Entry 7NYW (electron microscopy, 3.10 A resolution); this record covers chains A and B of the 14 polymer chains in the assembly.

== Chain A (and B) ==
Protein: Chromosome partition protein MukB
Organism: Photorhabdus thracensis
Notes: chain B of this document is another copy of the same molecule, construct and numbering; everything in this record applies to it too
Reference sequence: A0A0F7LRY2 (A0A0F7LRY2_9GAMM); residues 1-1482 here = UniProt positions 1-1482
Sequence (1482 residues; each row starts with the number of its first residue):
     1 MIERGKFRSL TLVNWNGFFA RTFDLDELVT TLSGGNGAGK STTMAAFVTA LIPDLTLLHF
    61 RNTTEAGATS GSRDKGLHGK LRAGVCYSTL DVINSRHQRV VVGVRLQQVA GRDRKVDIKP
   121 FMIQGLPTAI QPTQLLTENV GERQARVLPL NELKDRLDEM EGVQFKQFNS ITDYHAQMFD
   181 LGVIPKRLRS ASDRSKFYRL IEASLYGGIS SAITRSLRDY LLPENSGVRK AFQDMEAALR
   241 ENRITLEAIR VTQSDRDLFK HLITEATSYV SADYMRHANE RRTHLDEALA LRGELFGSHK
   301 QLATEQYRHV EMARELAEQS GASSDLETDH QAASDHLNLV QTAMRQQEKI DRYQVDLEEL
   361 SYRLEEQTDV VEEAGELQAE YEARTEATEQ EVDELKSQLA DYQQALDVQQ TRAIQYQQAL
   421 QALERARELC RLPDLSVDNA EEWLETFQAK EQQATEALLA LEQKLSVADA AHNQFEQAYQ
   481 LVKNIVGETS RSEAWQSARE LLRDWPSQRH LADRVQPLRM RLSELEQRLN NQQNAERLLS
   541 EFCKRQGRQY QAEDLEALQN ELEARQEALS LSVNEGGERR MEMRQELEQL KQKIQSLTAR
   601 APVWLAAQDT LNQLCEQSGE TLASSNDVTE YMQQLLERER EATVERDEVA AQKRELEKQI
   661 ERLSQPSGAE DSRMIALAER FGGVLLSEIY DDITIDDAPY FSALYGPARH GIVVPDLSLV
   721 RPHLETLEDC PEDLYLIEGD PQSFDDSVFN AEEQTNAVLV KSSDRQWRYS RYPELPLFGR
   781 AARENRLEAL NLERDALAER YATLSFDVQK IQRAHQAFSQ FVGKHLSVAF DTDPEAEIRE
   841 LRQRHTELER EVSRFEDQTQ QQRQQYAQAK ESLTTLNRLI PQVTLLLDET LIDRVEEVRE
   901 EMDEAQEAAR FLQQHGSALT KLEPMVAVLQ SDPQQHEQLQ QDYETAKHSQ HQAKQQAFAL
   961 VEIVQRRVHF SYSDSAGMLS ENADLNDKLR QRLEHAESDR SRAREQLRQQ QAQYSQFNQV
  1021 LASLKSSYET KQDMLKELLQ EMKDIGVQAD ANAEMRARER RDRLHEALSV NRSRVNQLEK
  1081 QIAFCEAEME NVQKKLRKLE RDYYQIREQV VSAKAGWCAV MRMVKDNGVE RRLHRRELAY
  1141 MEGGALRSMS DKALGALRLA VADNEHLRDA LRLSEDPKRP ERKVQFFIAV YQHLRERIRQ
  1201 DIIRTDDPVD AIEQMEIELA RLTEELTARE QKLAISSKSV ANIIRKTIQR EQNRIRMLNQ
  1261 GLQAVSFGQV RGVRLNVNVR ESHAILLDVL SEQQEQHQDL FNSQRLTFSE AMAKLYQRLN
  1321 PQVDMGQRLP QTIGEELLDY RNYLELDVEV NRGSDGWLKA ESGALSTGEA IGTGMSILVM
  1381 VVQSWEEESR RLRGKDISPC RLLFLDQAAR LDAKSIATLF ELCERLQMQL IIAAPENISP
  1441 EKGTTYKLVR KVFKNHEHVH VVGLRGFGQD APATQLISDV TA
Unresolved in the structure: 1, 307-1088, 1469-1482 (chain B: 1, 307-567, 664-786, 864-1088, 1469-1482)
Differences from the reference sequence: engineered mutation Q1407 (Glu in A0A0F7LRY2)
Ion coordination: Mg2+: S41 (together with ATP)
Residues lining bound ligands:
  - ATP (adenosine-5'-triphosphate), molecule 1: N16, G35, N36, G37, A38, G39, K40, S41, T42, G76, G79, K80, Q1407, R1450
  - ATP, molecule 2: Q1269, R1352, G1363, A1364, L1365, S1366, T1367, G1368, E1369
  - 4'-phosphopantetheine (PNS): L289, A290, G293
Reported in the primary citation:
  - binding site for DNA 80 b: Q1327, R1328
  - binding site for matS2 DNA 80 b, oligo FBA769: K1178
  - binding site for DNA 80 b: R1328
  - binding site for 4'-phosphopantetheine: R839
  - mutagenesis - E1407Q: decreased catalytic activity (citing earlier work)
  - mutagenesis - S1366R, D1406A: abolished growth

== Chain A / chain B interface ==
Residue-residue contacts (77; chain A residue first):
  G35(A) with D1412(B)
  N36(A) with G1268(B); G1368(B); R1410(B), hydrogen bond (side chain-backbone); L1411(B); D1412(B), hydrogen bond (side chain-backbone); S1415(B), hydrogen bond
  G37(A) with S1366(B); E1369(B)
  F60(A) with G1363(B)
  N62(A) with S1362(B), hydrogen bond (side chain-backbone); L1365(B), hydrogen bond (side chain-backbone); S1366(B), hydrogen bond (side chain-backbone); T1367(B), hydrogen bond; A1370(B)
  T63(A) with T1367(B), hydrogen bond
  T64(A) with G207(B)
  E65(A) with I209(B); S211(B), hydrogen bond
  A68(A) with S211(B)
  T69(A) with R215(B), hydrogen bond
  G71(A) with R215(B)
  S72(A) with E1361(B)
  D74(A) with E1361(B)
  G76(A) with G1363(B)
  R114(A) with E1361(B), salt bridge
  G207(A) with T64(B)
  I209(A) with E65(B)
  S211(A) with T69(B), hydrogen bond (side chain-backbone)
  Q301(A) with Q860(B)
  R1131(A) with E616(B)
  R1136(A) with L605(B); D609(B)
  E1137(A) with L605(B); A606(B)
  Y1140(A) with T598(B); A601(B); E835(B), hydrogen bond
  E1213(A) with F806(B)
  E1216(A) with F806(B)
  I1217(A) with F806(B), hydrophobic
  E1224(A) with K653(B), salt bridge
  Q1231(A) with E657(B), hydrogen bond
  G1268(A) with N36(B)
  Q1269(A) with N36(B); G37(B); R1450(B)
  R1352(A) with E1457(B), salt bridge
  S1354(A) with N1455(B), hydrogen bond
  E1361(A) with R114(B), salt bridge
  S1362(A) with N62(B), hydrogen bond (backbone-side chain); E65(B), hydrogen bond
  G1363(A) with F60(B)
  L1365(A) with N62(B)
  S1366(A) with G37(B); N62(B)
  T1367(A) with T63(B), hydrogen bond; Q1407(B), hydrogen bond
  G1368(A) with N36(B)
  E1369(A) with G37(B)
  A1370(A) with N62(B)
  Q1407(A) with T1367(B), hydrogen bond
  A1409(A) with A1409(B); P1435(B)
  R1410(A) with N36(B), hydrogen bond (backbone-side chain); T64(B); Q1407(B); P1435(B)
  L1411(A) with N36(B)
  D1412(A) with G35(B); N36(B), hydrogen bond (side chain-backbone)
  S1415(A) with N36(B), hydrogen bond
  P1435(A) with A1409(B)
  N1437(A) with A1409(B), hydrogen bond (side chain-backbone); I1438(B)
  R1450(A) with Q1269(B)
  E1457(A) with R1352(B), salt bridge
Also at the interface, not in a pair above, chain A (58 interface residues in all): G67, K80, G208, A1220, A1228, G1353, I1371
Also at the interface, not in a pair above, chain B (61 interface residues in all): A68, S70, D74, G76, S210, P602, N612, Q613, R794, Y801, S805, V1452, H1456
From the paper, about this interface:
  - interface residues, chain A: R1136(A)
  - interface residues, chain B: P602(B)

== In short ==
The interface between chain A and chain B involves 58 residues on one side and 61 on the other; the contacts
include 23 hydrogen bonds and 5 salt bridges. Polar pairs include R114(A)-E1361(B), E1224(A)-K653(B) and
R1352(A)-E1457(B). The paper reports a binding site for DNA 80 b at Q1327(A) and R1328(A); S1366R and D1406A
of chain A abolish growth.
Both chains are Chromosome partition protein MukB (Photorhabdus thracensis). Entry 7NYW (Cryo-EM structure of
the MukBEF-MatP-DNA head module) was determined by electron microscopy, deposited together with 7NYX, 7NYY,
7NYZ, 7NZ0, 7NZ2, 7NZ3 and 7NZ4.
